Entry 5AEU (X-ray diffraction, 2.49 A resolution); this record covers chains C and G of the 6 polymer chains in the assembly.

== Chain C (and G) ==
Molecule: Biphenyl dioxygenase subunit alpha
Source organism: Burkholderia xenovorans LB400
Notes: EC 1.14.12.18; chain G of this document is another copy of the same molecule, construct and numbering; everything in this record applies to it too
Reference sequence: P37333 (BPHA_BURXL); residue numbers follow UniProt; this construct covers 1-459
Sequence (459 residues; numbered 1 to 459; the number before each row is that of its first residue):
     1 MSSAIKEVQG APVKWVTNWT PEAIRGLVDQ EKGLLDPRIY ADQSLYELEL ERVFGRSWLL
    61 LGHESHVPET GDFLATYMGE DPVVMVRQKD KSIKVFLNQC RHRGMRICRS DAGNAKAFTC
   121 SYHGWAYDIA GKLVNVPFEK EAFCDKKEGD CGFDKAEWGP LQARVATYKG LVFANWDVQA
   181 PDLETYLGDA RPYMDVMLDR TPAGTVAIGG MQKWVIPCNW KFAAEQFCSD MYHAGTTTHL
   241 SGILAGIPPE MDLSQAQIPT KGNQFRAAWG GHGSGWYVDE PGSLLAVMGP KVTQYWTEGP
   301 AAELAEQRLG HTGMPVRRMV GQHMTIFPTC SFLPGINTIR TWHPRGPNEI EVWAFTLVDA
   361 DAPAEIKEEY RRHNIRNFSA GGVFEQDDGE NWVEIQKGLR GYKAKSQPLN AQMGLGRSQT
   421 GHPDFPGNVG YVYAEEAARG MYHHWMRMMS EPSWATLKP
Not modelled in the structure: 1-17, 144-152
Construct notes: engineered mutation Gly335 (Thr in P37333), Ile336 (Phe in P37333), Thr338 (Asn in P37333), Thr341 (Ile in P37333)
Curated features (UniProtKB/Swiss-Prot):
  - binding site ([2Fe-2S] cluster): Cys100, His102, Cys120, His123
  - binding site (Fe cation): His233, His239
Ion coordination: 2Fe-2S cluster Fe: Cys100, His102, Cys120, His123; Fe2+: His233, His239, Asp388
Small-molecule neighbours: 2Fe-2S cluster (FES): Cys100, His102, Arg103, Gly104, Met105, Cys120, Tyr122, His123, Gly124, Trp125
Reported in the primary citation:
  - mutagenesis - T335G/F336I/N338T/I341T: unchanged catalytic activity (citing earlier work)

== Interface between chain C and chain G ==
Contacting residue pairs (76):
  Leu50(C) - Tyr402(G)
  Glu51(C) - Tyr402(G)  hydrogen bond
  Glu80(C) - Arg400(G)  salt bridge
  Glu80(C) - Gly401(G)
  Asp81(C) - Gly401(G)
  Asp81(C) - Tyr402(G)  hydrogen bond (side chain-backbone)
  Asp81(C) - Lys403(G)  hydrogen bond (side chain-backbone)
  Asp81(C) - Ala404(G)  hydrogen bond (side chain-backbone)
  Leu97(C) - Ala404(G)  hydrophobic
  Gln99(C) - Leu399(G)
  Gln99(C) - Ala404(G)  hydrogen bond (side chain-backbone)
  Arg101(C) - Gln407(G)
  Arg101(C) - Pro408(G)  hydrogen bond (side chain-backbone)
  Arg101(C) - Leu409(G)
  Arg101(C) - Asn410(G)  hydrogen bond (backbone-backbone)
  His102(C) - Leu409(G)
  His102(C) - Asn410(G)  hydrogen bond (backbone-backbone)
  His102(C) - Glu435(G)  salt bridge
  Arg103(C) - Leu35(G)
  Arg103(C) - Tyr40(G)
  Arg103(C) - Phe222(G)
  Arg103(C) - Glu225(G)  salt bridge
  Arg103(C) - Ile395(G)
  Arg103(C) - Asn410(G)
  Arg103(C) - Ala411(G)
  Arg103(C) - Glu435(G)  salt bridge
  Gly104(C) - Ile395(G)
  Met105(C) - Asn391(G)
  Met105(C) - Glu394(G)
  Met105(C) - Ile395(G)
  Arg106(C) - Glu394(G)
  Arg109(C) - Glu390(G)
  Arg109(C) - Glu394(G)  salt bridge
  Ser121(C) - Thr237(G)  hydrogen bond (backbone-side chain)
  Ser121(C) - Thr238(G)  hydrogen bond (backbone-backbone)
  Ser121(C) - Asn391(G)  hydrogen bond
  Tyr122(C) - Gln226(G)  hydrogen bond
  Tyr122(C) - Asp230(G)
  Tyr122(C) - His233(G)
  Tyr122(C) - Thr236(G)  hydrogen bond (backbone-side chain)
  Tyr122(C) - Thr237(G)  hydrogen bond (backbone-side chain)
  Tyr122(C) - Thr238(G)  hydrogen bond (backbone-side chain)
  Tyr122(C) - Asn391(G)
  Tyr122(C) - Trp392(G)  hydrogen bond
  Tyr122(C) - Ile395(G)  hydrophobic
  His123(C) - Asp230(G)  salt bridge
  His123(C) - Tyr232(G)
  His123(C) - His233(G)
  His123(C) - Thr236(G)  hydrogen bond (backbone-side chain)
  His123(C) - Thr237(G)
  Gly124(C) - Thr237(G)  hydrogen bond (backbone-side chain)
  Trp125(C) - Tyr232(G)  hydrogen bond
  Val136(C) - Tyr232(G)
  Pro137(C) - Tyr232(G)  hydrogen bond (backbone-side chain)
  Pro137(C) - Thr236(G)
  Phe138(C) - Tyr232(G)  hydrophobic
  Phe138(C) - Gly235(G)
  Phe138(C) - Tyr433(G)  hydrophobic
  Lys140(C) - Arg417(G)
  Glu141(C) - Tyr431(G)
  Ala142(C) - Gln412(G)
  Ala142(C) - Met413(G)
  Ala142(C) - Gly414(G)  hydrogen bond (backbone-backbone)
  Ala142(C) - Tyr433(G)
  Phe143(C) - Asn410(G)
  Phe143(C) - Gln412(G)
  Phe143(C) - Met413(G)  hydrophobic
  Phe143(C) - Arg417(G)
  Phe153(C) - Asn410(G)
  Phe153(C) - Gln412(G)
  Trp158(C) - Leu34(G)  hydrophobic
  Trp158(C) - Pro408(G)
  Trp158(C) - Asn410(G)  hydrogen bond
  Leu161(C) - Lys403(G)
  Trp176(C) - Lys403(G)
  Arg345(C) - Arg400(G)
Interface residues without a listed pair, chain C (34 interface residues in all): Pro82, Cys100, Cys120, Gly346
Interface residues without a listed pair, chain G (39 interface residues in all): Lys397, Gly398, Leu415

== In short ==
34 residues of chain C face 39 of chain G across their interface; the contacts include 22 hydrogen bonds and 6
salt bridges. Among the polar pairs are Glu80(C)-Arg400(G), His102(C)-Glu435(G) and Arg103(C)-Glu225(G). Bound
to chain C: 2Fe-2S cluster. The paper reports that T335G/F336I/N338T/I341T of chain C leave catalytic activity
unchanged.
Chain C and chain G are both Biphenyl dioxygenase subunit alpha (Burkholderia xenovorans LB400); the
structure, Crystal structure of II9 variant of Biphenyl dioxygenase from Burkholderia xenovorans LB400, was
determined by X-ray diffraction (same publication as 5AEW).
